8GEY - chain B; structure by X-ray diffraction, 1.30 A resolution.

# Chain B
Protein: Retinol-binding protein 1
From: Homo sapiens
UniProt: P09455 (RET1_HUMAN); residues 0-134 here correspond to UniProt positions 1-135 (UniProt number = residue number + 1)
Sequence (141 residues; numbered 0 to 140; the number before each row is that of its first residue; numbering starts at 0):
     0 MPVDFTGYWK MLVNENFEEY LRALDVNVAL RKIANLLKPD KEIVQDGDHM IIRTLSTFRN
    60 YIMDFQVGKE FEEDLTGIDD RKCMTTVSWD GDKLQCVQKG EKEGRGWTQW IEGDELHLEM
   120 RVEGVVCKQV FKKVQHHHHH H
Unresolved in the structure: 0, 140
Differences from the reference sequence: expression tag (135-140)
Residues lining bound ligands: ZE2 (4-(hydroxymethyl)-1-(4-methoxy-5,6,7,8-tetrahydronaphthalene-1-sulfonyl)piperidin-4-ol): F16, Y19, L20, L29, A33, L36, K40, T53, S55, F57, R58, Y60, L74, G76, I77, Q97, W106, M119
Curated features (UniProtKB/Swiss-Prot):
  - region: R21 to K31 (Important for interaction with STRA6)
  - binding site (all-trans-retinol): K40, M62, Q108
What the authors report for this chain:
  - binding site for ZE2: Y19, K40, E72, R104, W106, Q128

# Summary
Chain B binds compound ZE2. UniProt lists 3 all-trans-retinol-binding residues. From the paper: a binding site
for ZE2 at Y19, K40 and E72 among others.
Chain B is Retinol-binding protein 1 (Homo sapiens); the structure, Crystal structure of human cellular
retinol binding protein 1 in complex with
4-(hydroxymethyl)-1-[(4-methoxy-5,6,7,8-tetrahydronaphthalen-1-yl)sulfonyl]piperidin-4-ol, was determined by
X-ray diffraction, deposited together with 8GEU, 8GD2, 8GDM, 8GEM and 8GEV.
